PDB entry 9EVP | electron microscopy, 3.12 A resolution | chains E and F of the 7 polymer chains in the assembly

== Chain E (and F) ==
Protein: Large T antigen
Organism: Betapolyomavirus macacae
Notes: EC 3.6.4.-; chain F of this document is another copy of the same molecule, construct and numbering; everything in this record applies to it too
UniProtKB: P03070 (LT_SV40); residue numbers follow UniProt; this construct covers 266-627
Sequence (362 residues; row label = number of the first residue in the row):
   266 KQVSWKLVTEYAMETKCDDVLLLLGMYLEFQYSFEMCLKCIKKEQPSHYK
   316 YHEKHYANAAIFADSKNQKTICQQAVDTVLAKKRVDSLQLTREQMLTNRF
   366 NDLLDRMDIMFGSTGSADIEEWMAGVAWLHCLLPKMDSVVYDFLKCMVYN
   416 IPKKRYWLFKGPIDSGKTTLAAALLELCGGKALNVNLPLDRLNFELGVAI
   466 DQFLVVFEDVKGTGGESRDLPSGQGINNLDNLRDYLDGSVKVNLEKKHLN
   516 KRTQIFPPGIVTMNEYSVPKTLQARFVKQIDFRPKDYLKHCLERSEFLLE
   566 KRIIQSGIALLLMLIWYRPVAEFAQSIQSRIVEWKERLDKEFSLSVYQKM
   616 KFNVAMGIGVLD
Swiss-Prot annotation at these positions:
  - binding site (Zn(2+)): C302, C305, H313, H317
  - binding site (ATP): G426 to T433
Bound ions: Mg2+: T433 (together with AMP-PNP)
Small-molecule neighbours: AMP-PNP: W393, L397, P427, I428, D429, S430, G431, K432, T433, T434, N529, R548, P549, K550, L553, K554, L557, L564

== How chain E and chain F interact ==
Contacting residue pairs (38):
  D284(E) with R349(F), salt bridge
  L286(E) with D342(F); A346(F)
  L287(E) with V350(F)
  G290(E) with A346(F); V350(F)
  M291(E) with V350(F); Q354(F), hydrogen bond
  L293(E) with T343(F)
  E294(E) with V350(F)
  Q296(E) with K271(F), hydrogen bond
  Q310(E) with Q354(F), hydrogen bond (side chain-backbone)
  D329(E) with K271(F)
  S330(E) with Q339(F), hydrogen bond (backbone-side chain)
  K331(E) with W270(F); Q339(F), hydrogen bond (backbone-side chain)
  Q333(E) with Q339(F)
  K334(E) with D342(F), salt bridge
  D429(E) with R540(F), salt bridge
  A437(E) with V505(F), hydrophobic
  K446(E) with T518(F)
  E460(E) with K516(F), salt bridge
  K476(E) with N496(F), hydrogen bond
  K512(E) with K511(F), hydrogen bond (side chain-backbone); H513(F); L514(F), hydrogen bond (side chain-backbone); N515(F)
  E561(E) with K419(F), salt bridge
  L564(E) with P417(F)
  E565(E) with I416(F); P417(F); K419(F), salt bridge
  R567(E) with N415(F), hydrogen bond (side chain-backbone); P417(F); G503(F), hydrogen bond (side chain-backbone); I520(F)
  Q570(E) with S504(F); V505(F)
Other interface residues (no listed pair), chain E (34 interface residues in all): L289, A328, N332, T433, A447, R456, V463, E473, H513
Other interface residues (no listed pair), chain F (32 interface residues in all): V268, L345, L353, K418, F459, D499, N508

== Overview ==
34 residues of chain E and 32 residues of chain F are in contact, with 10 hydrogen bonds and 6 salt bridges.
Polar pairs include D284(E)-R349(F), K334(E)-D342(F) and D429(E)-R540(F). Bound to chain E: AMP-PNP.
Chain E and chain F are both Large T antigen (Betapolyomavirus macacae); the structure, SV40 LTAg assembly
with DNA in presence of AMPPNP and Mg2+, was determined by electron microscopy, deposited together with 9EVH,
9F3T, 9F3U, 9F5I, 9F73, 9F74 and 14 further entries.
